Entry 5GSE (X-ray diffraction, 3.14 A resolution); this record covers chains J and O of the 16 polymer chains in the assembly.

[Chain J]
Molecule: 250-nt DNA strand
From: synthetic construct
Sequence (250 nucleotides; each row starts with the number of its first residue):
     1 ATCGAGAATCCCGGTGCCGAGGCCGCTCAATTGGTCGTAGACAGCTCTAG
    51 CACCGCTTAAACGCACGTACGCGCTGTCCCCCGCGTTTTAACCGCCAAGG
   101 GGATTACTCCCTAGTCTCCAGGCTCGAGCTCAATTGGTCGTAGACAGCTC
   151 TAGCACCGCTTAAACGCACGTACGCGCTGTCCCCCGCGTTTTAACCGCCA
   201 AGGGGATTACTCCCTAGTCTCCAGGCACGTGTCAGATATATACATCCGAT
Disordered / not traced: 116-120
Modified / non-standard residues: 5CM (5-methyl-2'-deoxy-cytidine-5'-monophosphate) at position 119; 5CM (5-methyl-2'-deoxy-cytidine-5'-monophosphate) at position 222

[Chain O]
Molecule: Histone H3.1
From: Homo sapiens
Reference sequence: P68431 (H31_HUMAN); residues 0-135 here correspond to UniProt positions 1-136 (UniProt number = residue number + 1)
Chain sequence (139 residues; row label = number of the first residue in the row; numbers below 1 keep their minus sign (Gly-3 is residue -3)):
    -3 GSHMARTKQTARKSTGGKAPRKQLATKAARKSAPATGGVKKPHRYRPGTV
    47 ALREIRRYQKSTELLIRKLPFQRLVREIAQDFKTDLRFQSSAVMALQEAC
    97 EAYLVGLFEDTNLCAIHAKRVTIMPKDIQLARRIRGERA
Disordered / not traced: -3 to 38, 135
Construct notes: expression tag (-3 to -1)
UniProt features mapped onto this chain:
  - modified residue: Arg2 (Asymmetric dimethylarginine), Thr3 (Phosphothreonine), Lys4 (Allysine), Gln5 (5-glutamyl dopamine), Thr6 (Phosphothreonine), Arg8 (Citrulline), Lys9 (N6,N6,N6-trimethyllysine), Ser10 (ADP-ribosylserine), Thr11 (Phosphothreonine), Lys14 (N6-(2-hydroxyisobutyryl)lysine), Arg17 (Asymmetric dimethylarginine), Lys18 (N6-(2-hydroxyisobutyryl)lysine), Lys23 (N6-(2-hydroxyisobutyryl)lysine), Arg26 (Citrulline), Lys27 (N6,N6,N6-trimethyllysine), Ser28 (ADP-ribosylserine), Lys36 (N6,N6,N6-trimethyllysine), Lys37 (N6-methyllysine), Tyr41 (Phosphotyrosine), Lys56 (N6,N6,N6-trimethyllysine) and 8 more in UniProt
  - lipidation: Lys18 (N6-decanoyllysine)

[Interface between chain J and chain O]
Residue-residue contacts (28; chain J residue first):
  DA7(J) with His39(O), sugar contact; Tyr41(O), phosphate contact
  DA8(J) with Tyr41(O), sugar contact; Arg49(O), sugar contact
  DT9(J) with Arg49(O), salt bridge to the phosphate
  DC82(J) with Arg40(O), base contact; Pro43(O), phosphate contact; Gly44(O), hydrogen bond to the phosphate
  DG83(J) with Arg40(O), hydrogen bond to the base; Tyr41(O), sugar contact; Gly44(O), hydrogen bond to the phosphate; Thr45(O), hydrogen bond to the phosphate; Val46(O), hydrogen bond to the phosphate; Ala47(O), hydrogen bond to the phosphate
  DC84(J) with His39(O), phosphate contact; Arg40(O), hydrogen bond to the sugar; Tyr41(O), hydrogen bond to the phosphate; Val46(O), phosphate contact
  DA91(J) with Arg63(O), phosphate contact; Pro66(O), phosphate contact; Arg69(O), salt bridge to the phosphate
  DC92(J) with Arg63(O), phosphate contact; Lys64(O), salt bridge to the phosphate; Leu65(O), hydrogen bond to the phosphate
  DG100(J) with Arg83(O), sugar contact
  DC177(J) with Phe78(O), phosphate contact; Lys79(O), phosphate contact; Thr80(O), hydrogen bond to the phosphate
Other interface residues (no listed pair), chain J (13 interface residues in all): DC10, DC93, DG101
Other interface residues (no listed pair), chain O (21 interface residues in all): Arg42, Glu50, Lys56

[Overview]
Chain J and chain O form an interface of 13 and 21 residues respectively; the contacts include 10 hydrogen
bonds and 3 salt bridges. Polar pairs include DG83(J)-Arg40(O), DC84(J)-Arg40(O) and DC82(J)-Gly44(O).
Chain J is a 250-nt DNA strand (synthetic construct) and chain O is Histone H3.1 (Homo sapiens); the
structure, Crystal structure of unusual nucleosome, was determined by X-ray diffraction.
